Entry 3UQS (X-ray diffraction, 2.00 A resolution); this record covers chain A.

[Chain A]
Name: RNA-dependent RNA polymerase
Source organism: murine norovirus
UniProt: Q80J95 (Q80J95_9CALI); residues 1-507 here correspond to UniProt positions 1181-1687 (UniProt number = residue number + 1180)
Amino-acid sequence (515 residues; numbered 1 to 515; the number before each row is that of its first residue):
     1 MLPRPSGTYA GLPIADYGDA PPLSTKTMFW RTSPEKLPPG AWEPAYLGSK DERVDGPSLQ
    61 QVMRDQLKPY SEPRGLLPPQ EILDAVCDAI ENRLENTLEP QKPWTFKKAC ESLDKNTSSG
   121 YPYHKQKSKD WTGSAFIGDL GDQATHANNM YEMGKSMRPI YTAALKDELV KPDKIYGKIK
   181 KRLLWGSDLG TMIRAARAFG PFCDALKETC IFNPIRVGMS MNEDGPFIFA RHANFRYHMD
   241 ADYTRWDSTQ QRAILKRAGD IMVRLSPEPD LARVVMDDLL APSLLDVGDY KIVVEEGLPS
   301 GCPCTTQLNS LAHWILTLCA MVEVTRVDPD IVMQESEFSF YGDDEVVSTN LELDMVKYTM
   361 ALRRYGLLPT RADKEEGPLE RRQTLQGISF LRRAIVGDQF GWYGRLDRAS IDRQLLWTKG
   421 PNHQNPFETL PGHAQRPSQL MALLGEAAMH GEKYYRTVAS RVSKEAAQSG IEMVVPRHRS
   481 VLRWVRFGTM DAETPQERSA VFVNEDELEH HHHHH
Unresolved in the structure: 1, 433-434, 467-473, 489-515
Differences from the reference sequence: expression tag (508-515)
Swiss-Prot annotation at these positions:
  - binding site (Mg(2+)): D240, D242, D344, E345, S389

[Overview]
UniProt lists 5 Mg2+-binding residues.
Chain A is RNA-dependent RNA polymerase (murine norovirus); the structure, Crystal structures of murine
norovirus RNA-dependent RNA polymerase, was determined by X-ray diffraction, deposited together with 3UPF and
3UR0.
